PDB entry 1NBY | X-ray diffraction, 1.80 A resolution | chains B and C of the 3 polymer chains in the assembly

== Chain B ==
Name: immunoglobulin gamma 1 chain
Organism: Mus musculus
UniProtKB: P01865 (GCAM_MOUSE); residues 415-510 here correspond to UniProt positions 1-96 (UniProt number = residue number - 414)
Sequence (210 residues; numbered 301 to 510; the number before each row is that of its first residue):
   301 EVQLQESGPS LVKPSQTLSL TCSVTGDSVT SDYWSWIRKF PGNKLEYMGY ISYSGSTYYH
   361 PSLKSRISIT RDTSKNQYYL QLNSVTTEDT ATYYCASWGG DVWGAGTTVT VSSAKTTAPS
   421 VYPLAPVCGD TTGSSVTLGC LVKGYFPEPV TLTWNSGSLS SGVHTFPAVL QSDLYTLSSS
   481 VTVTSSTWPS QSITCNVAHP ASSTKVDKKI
Disulfides: Cys-322/Cys-395, Cys-440/Cys-495

== Chain C ==
Name: Lysozyme C
Organism: Gallus gallus
Notes: EC 3.2.1.17
UniProtKB: P00698 (LYSC_CHICK); residues 601-729 here correspond to UniProt positions 19-147 (UniProt number = residue number - 582)
Sequence (129 residues; each row starts with the number of its first residue):
   601 KVFGRCELAA AMKRHGLDNY RGYSLGNWVC AAKFESNFNT QATNRNTDGS TDYGILQINS
   661 RWWCNDGRTP GSRNLCNIPC SALLSSDITA SVNCAAKIVS DGNGMNAWVA WRNRCKGTDV
   721 QAWIRGCRL
Construct notes: engineered mutation Ala-696 (Lys114 in P00698)
Disulfides: Cys-606/Cys-727, Cys-630/Cys-715, Cys-664/Cys-680, Cys-676/Cys-694
Curated features (UniProtKB/Swiss-Prot):
  - active site: Glu-635, Asp-652
  - binding site (substrate): Asp-701

== Interface between chain B and chain C ==
Pairs across the interface (27):
  Thr-330(B) / Arg-673(C)  hydrogen bond (backbone-side chain)
  Thr-330(B) / Leu-675(C)
  Ser-331(B) / Leu-675(C)
  Asp-332(B) / Leu-675(C)
  Asp-332(B) / Lys-697(C)  salt bridge
  Tyr-333(B) / Trp-663(C)
  Tyr-333(B) / Lys-697(C)  hydrogen bond (side chain-backbone)
  Tyr-333(B) / Ile-698(C)
  Tyr-333(B) / Asp-701(C)
  Tyr-350(B) / Arg-621(C)  hydrogen bond
  Tyr-350(B) / Ser-700(C)  hydrogen bond (side chain-backbone)
  Ser-352(B) / Asp-701(C)  hydrogen bond
  Ser-352(B) / Gly-702(C)
  Tyr-353(B) / Trp-663(C)  hydrophobic
  Tyr-353(B) / Leu-675(C)  hydrophobic
  Tyr-353(B) / Asp-701(C)
  Tyr-353(B) / Asn-703(C)  hydrogen bond
  Ser-354(B) / Asp-701(C)  hydrogen bond
  Ser-354(B) / Asn-703(C)
  Ser-356(B) / Asp-701(C)  hydrogen bond
  Ser-356(B) / Gly-702(C)  hydrogen bond (side chain-backbone)
  Tyr-358(B) / Arg-621(C)
  Tyr-358(B) / Ser-700(C)
  Tyr-358(B) / Asp-701(C)
  Tyr-358(B) / Gly-702(C)
  Trp-398(B) / Lys-697(C)
  Trp-398(B) / Ser-700(C)
Interface residues without a listed pair, chain C (15 interface residues in all): Tyr-620, Trp-662, Asn-674, Asn-677, Ala-696

== Summary ==
Chain B and chain C form an interface of 11 and 15 residues respectively; the contacts include 9 hydrogen
bonds and 1 salt bridge. Polar pairs include Asp-332(B)/Lys-697(C), Thr-330(B)/Arg-673(C) and
Tyr-333(B)/Lys-697(C). UniProt lists active-site residues Glu-635(C) and Asp-652(C) and substrate-binding
residue Asp-701(C) on chain C.
Chain B is immunoglobulin gamma 1 chain (Mus musculus) and chain C is Lysozyme C (Gallus gallus); the
structure, Crystal Structure of HyHEL-63 complexed with HEL mutant K96A, was determined by X-ray diffraction
(same publication as 1NBZ).
